6W6I - chains C and N of the 7 polymer chains in the assembly; structure by electron microscopy, 3.50 A resolution.

[Chain C]
Name: Chaperone protein ClpB
Source organism: Mycobacterium tuberculosis
UniProtKB: P9WPD0 (CLPB_MYCTO); residues 1-848 here = UniProt positions 1-848
Chain sequence (848 residues; row label = number of the first residue in the row):
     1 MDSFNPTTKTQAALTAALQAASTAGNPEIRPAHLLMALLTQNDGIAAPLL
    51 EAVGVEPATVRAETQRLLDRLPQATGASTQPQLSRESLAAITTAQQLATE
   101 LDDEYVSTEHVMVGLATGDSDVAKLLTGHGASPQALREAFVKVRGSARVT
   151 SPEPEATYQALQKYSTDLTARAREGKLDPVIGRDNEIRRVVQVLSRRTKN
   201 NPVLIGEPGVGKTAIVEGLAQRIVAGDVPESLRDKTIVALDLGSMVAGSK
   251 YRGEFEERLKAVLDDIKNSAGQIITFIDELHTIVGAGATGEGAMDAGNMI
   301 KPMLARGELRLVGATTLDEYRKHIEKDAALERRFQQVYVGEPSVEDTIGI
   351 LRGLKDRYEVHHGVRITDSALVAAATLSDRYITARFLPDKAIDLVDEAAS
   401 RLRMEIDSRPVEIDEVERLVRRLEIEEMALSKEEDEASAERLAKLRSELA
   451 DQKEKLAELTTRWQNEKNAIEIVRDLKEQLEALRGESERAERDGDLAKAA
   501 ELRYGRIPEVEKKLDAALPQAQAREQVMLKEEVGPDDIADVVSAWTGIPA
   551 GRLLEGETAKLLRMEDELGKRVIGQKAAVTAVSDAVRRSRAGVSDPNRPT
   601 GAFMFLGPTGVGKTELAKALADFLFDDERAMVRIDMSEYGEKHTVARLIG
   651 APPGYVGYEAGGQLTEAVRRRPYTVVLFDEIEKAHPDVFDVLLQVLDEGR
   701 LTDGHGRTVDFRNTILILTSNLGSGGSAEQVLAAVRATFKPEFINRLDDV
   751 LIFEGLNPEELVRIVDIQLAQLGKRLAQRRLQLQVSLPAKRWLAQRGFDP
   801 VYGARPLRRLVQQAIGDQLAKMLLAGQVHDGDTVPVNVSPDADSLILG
Not modelled in the structure: 1-158, 290-292, 470-529, 846-848
Small-molecule neighbours:
  - ATP-gamma-S (AGS; phosphothiophosphoric acid-adenylate ester), molecule 1: Asp178, Pro179, Val180, Ile181, Arg183, Pro208, Gly209, Val210, Gly211, Lys212, Thr213, Ala214, Glu279, Ile350, Leu354, Pro388, Ile392
  - ATP-gamma-S (AGS), molecule 2: Ala329, Arg332, Arg333
  - ATP-gamma-S (AGS), molecule 3: Arg571, Val572, Ile573, Gln575, Thr609, Gly610, Val611, Gly612, Lys613, Thr614, Glu615, Glu680, Asn721, Leu756, Ile764, Ile767, Gln768, Ala804, Arg805, Arg808
UniProt features mapped onto this chain:
  - binding site (ATP): Gly206 to Thr213, Gly607 to Thr614
What the authors report for this chain:
  - mutagenesis - L18R, S22R, L88R, T92R: unchanged catalytic activity (ATP hydrolysis)
  - mutagenesis - R365A, D368R, E434K, E436R: unchanged catalytic activity (ClpB ATPase activity)
  - mutagenesis - R422A: abolished catalytic activity on refold a protein substrate
  - mutagenesis - L18R, L88R, R365A, D368R, E436R, L496A, Y504A: abolished catalytic activity
  - mutagenesis - E434K: decreased catalytic activity on aggregated luciferase reactivation
  - mutagenesis - Q11R, T15R: abolished expression
  - mutagenesis - S22R, T92R: decreased catalytic activity on aggregate luciferase reactivation
  - mutagenesis - R503A: unchanged catalytic activity

[Chain N]
Name: Substrate
Source organism: Mycobacterium tuberculosis
Chain sequence (29 residues; numbered 1 to 29; the number before each row is that of its first residue; X marks 29 residues of unknown identity (built as UNK)):
     1 XXXXXXXXXXXXXXXXXXXXXXXXXXXXX
Not modelled in the structure: 27-29

[How chain C and chain N interact]
Chain C side of the interface, 8 residues: Lys250, Tyr251, Arg252, Ala288, Thr289, Gly654, Tyr655, Val656

[In short]
No residue of chain C is in contact with chain N. Ligands of chain C: 3 copies of ATP-gamma-S. From UniProt:
16 ATP-binding residues on chain C. From the paper: L18R, L88R and R365A of chain C, among others, abolish
catalytic activity; Q11R and T15R of chain C abolish expression; 14 substitutions were tested in all.
Chain C is Chaperone protein ClpB and chain N is Substrate, both from Mycobacterium tuberculosis; the
structure, The Mycobacterium tuberculosis ClpB disaggregase hexamer structure in conformation T in the
presence of DnaK chaperone ..., was determined by electron microscopy together with 6W6H, 6W6J and 6W6G from
the same study.
